PDB entry 6VCB | electron microscopy, 3.30 A resolution | chains A and B of the 6 polymer chains in the assembly

== Chain A ==
Name: Guanine nucleotide-binding protein G(s) subunit alpha isoforms short
Organism: Homo sapiens
UniProtKB: P63092 (GNAS2_HUMAN), isoform P63092-2; the author numbering skips numbers that UniProt does not, so the offset changes along the chain: 1-59 = UniProt 1-59; 74-394 = UniProt 60-380
Chain sequence (380 residues; row label = number of the first residue in the row; note: 14 numbers in that range are skipped by the numbering (no residue carries them; nothing is unmodelled there)):
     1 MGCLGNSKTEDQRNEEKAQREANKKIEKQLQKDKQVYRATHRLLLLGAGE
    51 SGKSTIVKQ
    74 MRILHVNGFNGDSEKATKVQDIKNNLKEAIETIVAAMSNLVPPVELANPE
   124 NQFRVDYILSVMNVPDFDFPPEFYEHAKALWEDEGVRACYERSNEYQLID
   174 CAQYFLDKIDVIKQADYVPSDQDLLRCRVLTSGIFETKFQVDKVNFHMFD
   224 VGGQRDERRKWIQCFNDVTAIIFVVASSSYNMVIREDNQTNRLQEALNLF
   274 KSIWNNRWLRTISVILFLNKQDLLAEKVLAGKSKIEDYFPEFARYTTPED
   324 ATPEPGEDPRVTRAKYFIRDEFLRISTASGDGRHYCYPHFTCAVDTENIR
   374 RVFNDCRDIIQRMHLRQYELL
Not modelled in the structure: 1-8, 49-50, 74-206, 253-262, 305-306, 366-367

== Chain B ==
Name: Guanine nucleotide-binding protein G(I)/G(S)/G(T) subunit beta-1
Organism: Homo sapiens
UniProtKB: P62873 (GBB1_HUMAN); residues 2-340 here = UniProt positions 2-340
Chain sequence (350 residues; each row starts with the number of its first residue; numbers below 1 keep their minus sign (Met-9 is residue -9)):
    -9 MHHHHHHGSSGSELDQLRQEAEQLKNQIRDARKACADATLSQITNNIDPV
    41 GRIQMRTRRTLRGHLAKIYAMHWGTDSRLLVSASQDGKLIIWDSYTTNKV
    91 HAIPLRSSWVMTCAYAPSGNYVACGGLDNICSIYNLKTREGNVRVSRELA
   141 GHTGYLSCCRFLDDNQIVTSSGDTTCALWDIETGQQTTTFTGHTGDVMSL
   191 SLAPDTRLFVSGACDASAKLWDVREGMCRQTFTGHESDINAICFFPNGNA
   241 FATGSDDATCRLFDLRADQELMTYSHDNIICGITSVSFSKSGRLLLAGYD
   291 DFNCNVWDALKADRAGVLAGHDNRVSCLGVTDDGMAVATGSWDSFLKIWN
Not modelled in the structure: -9 to 1
Sequence notes: expression tag (-9 to 1)
Curated features (UniProtKB/Swiss-Prot):
  - modified residue: Ser2 (N-acetylserine), His266 (Phosphohistidine)

== How chain A and chain B interact ==
Residue-residue contacts (57; chain A residue first):
  Gln19(A) - Asp83(B)  hydrogen bond
  Gln19(A) - Thr86(B)  hydrogen bond
  Gln19(A) - Asn88(B)  hydrogen bond
  Asn23(A) - Asn88(B)
  Asn23(A) - Lys89(B)
  Ile26(A) - Lys89(B)
  Ile26(A) - Ala92(B)  hydrophobic
  Glu27(A) - Lys89(B)  salt bridge
  Leu30(A) - Gly53(B)
  Leu30(A) - Leu55(B)
  Leu30(A) - Lys78(B)
  Leu30(A) - Lys89(B)
  Asp33(A) - Leu55(B)
  Asp33(A) - Lys78(B)  salt bridge
  Lys34(A) - Leu55(B)
  Tyr37(A) - Leu55(B)
  Tyr37(A) - Ala56(B)
  Tyr37(A) - Asp76(B)
  Phe208(A) - Leu117(B)
  Phe208(A) - Asn119(B)
  His220(A) - Trp99(B)
  Phe222(A) - Trp99(B)  hydrophobic
  Phe222(A) - Leu117(B)  hydrophobic
  Gly226(A) - Asn119(B)
  Gly226(A) - Thr143(B)
  Gln227(A) - Leu117(B)  hydrogen bond (side chain-backbone)
  Gln227(A) - Asn119(B)  hydrogen bond
  Gln227(A) - Gly144(B)
  Gln227(A) - Tyr145(B)  hydrogen bond (side chain-backbone)
  Arg228(A) - Gly162(B)  hydrogen bond (side chain-backbone)
  Arg228(A) - Asp163(B)
  Arg228(A) - Asp186(B)  salt bridge
  Glu230(A) - Asp186(B)
  Arg232(A) - Cys204(B)  hydrogen bond (side chain-backbone)
  Arg232(A) - Asp228(B)  salt bridge
  Lys233(A) - Tyr145(B)
  Lys233(A) - Cys204(B)
  Lys233(A) - Asp228(B)
  Lys233(A) - Asn230(B)  hydrogen bond
  Lys233(A) - Asp246(B)  salt bridge
  Gln236(A) - Trp332(B)
  Cys237(A) - Lys57(B)  hydrogen bond (backbone-side chain)
  Cys237(A) - Gln75(B)
  Cys237(A) - Trp99(B)
  Cys237(A) - Met101(B)  hydrophobic
  Cys237(A) - Leu117(B)  hydrophobic
  Phe238(A) - Trp99(B)
  Phe238(A) - Leu117(B)  hydrophobic
  Asn239(A) - Lys57(B)
  Asn239(A) - Trp332(B)
  Asp240(A) - Lys57(B)
  Arg280(A) - Cys271(B)
  Arg280(A) - Asp290(B)
  Trp281(A) - Asp290(B)
  Trp281(A) - Asn313(B)
  Trp281(A) - Arg314(B)
  Trp281(A) - Trp332(B)  hydrophobic
Also at the interface, not in a pair above, chain A (26 interface residues in all): Arg42, Trp234
Also at the interface, not in a pair above, chain B (41 interface residues in all): Tyr59, Arg68, Ile80, Val90, Ser98, Asp118, Thr184, Gly185, Met188, Phe292

== Overview ==
Chain A and chain B form an interface of 26 and 41 residues respectively; the contacts include 10 hydrogen
bonds and 5 salt bridges. Among the polar pairs are Glu27(A)-Lys89(B), Asp33(A)-Lys78(B) and
Arg228(A)-Asp186(B).
Here chain A is Guanine nucleotide-binding protein G(s) subunit alpha isoforms short and chain B is Guanine
nucleotide-binding protein G(I)/G(S)/G(T) subunit beta-1, both from Homo sapiens. Entry 6VCB (Cryo-EM
structure of the Glucagon-like peptide-1 receptor in complex with G protein, GLP-1 peptide and a ...) was
determined by electron microscopy.
